1W7S - chains B and C of the 4 polymer chains in the assembly; structure by X-ray diffraction, 1.85 A resolution.

Chain B (and C):
Name: Green fluorescent protein
Organism: Aequorea victoria
Notes: chain C of this document is another copy of the same molecule, construct and numbering; everything in this record applies to it too
UniProt: P42212 (GFP_AEQVI); aligned to UniProt positions 1-238 over residues 1-238
Chain sequence (236 residues; row label = number of the first residue in the row; note: 2 numbers in that range are skipped by the numbering (no residue carries them; nothing is unmodelled there)):
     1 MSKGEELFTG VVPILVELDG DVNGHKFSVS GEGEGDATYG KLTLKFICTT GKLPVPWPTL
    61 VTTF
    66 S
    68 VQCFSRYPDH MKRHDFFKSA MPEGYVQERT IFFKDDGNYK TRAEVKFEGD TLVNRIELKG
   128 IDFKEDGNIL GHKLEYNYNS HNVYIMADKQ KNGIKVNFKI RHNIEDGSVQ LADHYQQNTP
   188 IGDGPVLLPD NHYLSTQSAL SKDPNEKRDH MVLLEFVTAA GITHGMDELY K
Disordered / not traced: 1-2, 232-238 (chain C: 1, 232-238)
Construct notes: engineered mutation Arg80 (Gln in P42212); chromophore (66, 66, 66)
Modified residues: Ser66 ([(4Z)-2-(1-amino-2-hydroxyethyl)-4-(4-hydroxybenzylidene)-5-oxo-4,5-dihydro-1H-imidazol-1-yl]acetic acid; GYS)
Covalently attached groups: covalent link Phe64-Ser66; covalent link Ser66-Val68

Interface between chain B and chain C:
Contacting residue pairs (22; chain B residue first):
  Tyr39(B) - Asn144(C)  hydrogen bond
  Tyr39(B) - Tyr145(C)
  Tyr39(B) - Asn146(C)
  Tyr39(B) - Asn170(C)  hydrogen bond
  Lys41(B) - Ala206(C)
  Asn144(B) - Tyr39(C)  hydrogen bond
  Tyr145(B) - Tyr39(C)
  Asn146(B) - Tyr39(C)
  Asn170(B) - Tyr39(C)  hydrogen bond
  Gln204(B) - Gln204(C)
  Gln204(B) - Phe223(C)
  Gln204(B) - Thr225(C)
  Ser205(B) - Phe223(C)
  Ala206(B) - Lys41(C)
  Ala206(B) - Phe223(C)  hydrophobic
  Leu221(B) - Ala206(C)  hydrophobic
  Leu221(B) - Leu221(C)  hydrophobic
  Phe223(B) - Gln204(C)
  Phe223(B) - Ser205(C)
  Phe223(B) - Ala206(C)  hydrophobic
  Phe223(B) - Phe223(C)  hydrophobic
  Thr225(B) - Gln204(C)
Also at the interface, not in a pair above, chain B (14 interface residues in all): Glu142, Asn212
Also at the interface, not in a pair above, chain C (14 interface residues in all): Glu142, Asn212

Summary:
The chain B/chain C interface involves 14 residues from each chain; the contacts include 4 hydrogen bonds.
Polar contacts include Tyr39(B)-Asn144(C) and Tyr39(B)-Asn170(C).
Both chains are Green fluorescent protein (Aequorea victoria). Entry 1W7S (Wild-Type Aequorea victoria Green
Fluorescent Protein) was determined by X-ray diffraction, deposited together with 1W7T and 1W7U.
